Entry 8EHQ (electron microscopy, 3.00 A resolution); this record covers chains D and N of the 9 polymer chains in the assembly.

# Chain D
Molecule: DNA-directed RNA polymerase subunit beta'
From: Mycobacterium tuberculosis H37Rv
Notes: EC 2.7.7.6
UniProtKB: P9WGY7 (RPOC_MYCTU); numbering as in UniProt (aligned over 1-1316)
Chain sequence (1316 residues; row label = number of the first residue in the row):
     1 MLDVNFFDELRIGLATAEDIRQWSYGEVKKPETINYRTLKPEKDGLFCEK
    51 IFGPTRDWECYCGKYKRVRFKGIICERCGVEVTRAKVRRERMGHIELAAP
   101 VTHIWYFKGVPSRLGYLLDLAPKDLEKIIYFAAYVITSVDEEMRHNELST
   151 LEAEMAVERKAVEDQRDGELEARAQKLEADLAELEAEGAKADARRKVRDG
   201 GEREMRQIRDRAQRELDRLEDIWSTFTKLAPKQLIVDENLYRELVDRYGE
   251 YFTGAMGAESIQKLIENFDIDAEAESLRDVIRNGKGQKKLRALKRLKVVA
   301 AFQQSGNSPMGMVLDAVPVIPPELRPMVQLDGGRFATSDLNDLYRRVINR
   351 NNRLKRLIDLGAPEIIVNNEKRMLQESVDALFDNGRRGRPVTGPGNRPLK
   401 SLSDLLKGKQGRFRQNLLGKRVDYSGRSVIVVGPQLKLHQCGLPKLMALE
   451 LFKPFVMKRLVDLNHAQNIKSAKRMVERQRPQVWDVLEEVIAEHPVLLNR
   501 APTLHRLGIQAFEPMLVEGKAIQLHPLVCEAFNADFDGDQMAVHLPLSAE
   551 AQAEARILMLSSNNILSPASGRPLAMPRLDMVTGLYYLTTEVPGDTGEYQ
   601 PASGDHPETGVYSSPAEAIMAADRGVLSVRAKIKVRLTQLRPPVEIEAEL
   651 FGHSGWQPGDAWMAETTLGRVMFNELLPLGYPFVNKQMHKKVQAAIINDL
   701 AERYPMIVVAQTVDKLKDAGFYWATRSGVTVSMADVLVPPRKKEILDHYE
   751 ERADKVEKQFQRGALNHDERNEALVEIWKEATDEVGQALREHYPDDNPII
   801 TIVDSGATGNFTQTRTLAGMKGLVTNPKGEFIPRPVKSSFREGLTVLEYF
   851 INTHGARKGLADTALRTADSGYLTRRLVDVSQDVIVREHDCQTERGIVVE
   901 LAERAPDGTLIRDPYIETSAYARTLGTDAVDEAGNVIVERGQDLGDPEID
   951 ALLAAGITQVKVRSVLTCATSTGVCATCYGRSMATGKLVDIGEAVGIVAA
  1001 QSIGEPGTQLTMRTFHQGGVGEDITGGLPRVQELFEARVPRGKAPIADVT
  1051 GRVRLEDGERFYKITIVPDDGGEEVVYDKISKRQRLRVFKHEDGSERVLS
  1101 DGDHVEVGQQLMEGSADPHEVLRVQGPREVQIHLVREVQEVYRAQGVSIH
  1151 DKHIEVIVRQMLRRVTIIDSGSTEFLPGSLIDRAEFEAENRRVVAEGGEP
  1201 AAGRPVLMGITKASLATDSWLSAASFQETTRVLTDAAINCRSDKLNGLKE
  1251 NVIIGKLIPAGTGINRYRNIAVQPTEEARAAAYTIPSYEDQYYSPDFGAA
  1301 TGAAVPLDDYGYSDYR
Not modelled in the structure: 1, 1015-1022, 1283-1316
Metal / ion sites: Zn2+ site 1: Cys60, Cys62, Cys75, Cys78; Mg2+: Asp535, Asp537, Asp539 (shared with 1 residue of chain R); Zn2+ site 2: Cys891, Cys968, Cys975, Cys978
UniProt features mapped onto this chain:
  - binding site (Zn(2+)): Cys60, Cys62, Cys75, Cys78, Cys891, Cys968, Cys975, Cys978
  - binding site (Mg(2+)): Asp535, Asp537, Asp539

# Chain N
Molecule: 40-nt DNA strand
Sequence (40 nucleotides; each row starts with the number of its first residue):
     1 GGGCGCATGCTGCTCTTCTTTGCCATCACGGCGACTGCCG
Not modelled in the structure: 1-2

# How chain D and chain N interact
Residue-residue contacts - 8 pairs, chain D then chain N:
  Arg37(D) - DC13(N)  salt bridge to the phosphate
  Lys123(D) - DT36(N)  salt bridge to the phosphate
  Lys123(D) - DG37(N)  salt bridge to the phosphate
  Lys294(D) - DA34(N)  phosphate contact
  Arg345(D) - DC15(N)  sugar contact
  Arg389(D) - DT19(N)  sugar contact
  Arg1038(D) - DG31(N)  sugar contact
  Arg1041(D) - DG31(N)  salt bridge to the phosphate
Interface residues without a listed pair, chain D (11 interface residues in all): Tyr116, Pro122, Arg291, Arg372
Interface residues without a listed pair, chain N (9 interface residues in all): DT14, DC35

# Overview
11 residues of chain D face 9 of chain N across their interface, with 4 salt bridges. Among the polar pairs
are Arg37(D)-DC13(N), Lys123(D)-DT36(N) and Lys123(D)-DG37(N). Curated annotation (UniProt) lists 8
Zn2+-binding residues and 3 Mg2+-binding residues on chain D.
Here chain D is DNA-directed RNA polymerase subunit beta' (Mycobacterium tuberculosis H37Rv) and chain N is a
40-nt DNA strand. Entry 8EHQ (Mycobacterium tuberculosis paused transcription complex with Bacillus subtilis
NusG) was determined by electron microscopy, deposited together with 8EJ3, 8EOE, 8EOF, 8EOS, 8EOT and 8EXY.
